Entry 4RJF (X-ray diffraction, 2.01 A resolution); this record covers chains A and B.

Chain A:
Molecule: Proliferating cell nuclear antigen
Organism: Homo sapiens
UniProtKB: P12004 (PCNA_HUMAN); numbering as in UniProt (aligned over 1-261)
Chain sequence (261 residues; row label = number of the first residue in the row):
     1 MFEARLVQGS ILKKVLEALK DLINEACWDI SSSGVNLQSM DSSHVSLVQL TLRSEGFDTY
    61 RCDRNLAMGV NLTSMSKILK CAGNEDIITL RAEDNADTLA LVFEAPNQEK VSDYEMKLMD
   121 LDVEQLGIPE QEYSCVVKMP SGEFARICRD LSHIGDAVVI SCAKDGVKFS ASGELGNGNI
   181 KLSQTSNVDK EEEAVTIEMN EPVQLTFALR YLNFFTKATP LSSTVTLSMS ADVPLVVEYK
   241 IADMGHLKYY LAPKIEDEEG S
Unresolved in the structure: 256-261
UniProt features mapped onto this chain:
  - DNA-binding region: Arg61 to Lys80
  - modified residue: Lys14 (N6-acetyllysine), Lys77 (N6-acetyllysine), Lys80 (N6-acetyllysine), Tyr211 (Phosphotyrosine), Lys248 (N6-acetyllysine)
  - cross-link (Glycyl lysine isopeptide (Lys-Gly)): Lys164 (interchain with G-Cter in SUMO2), Lys254 (interchain with G-Cter in SUMO2)

Chain B:
Molecule: Cyclin-dependent kinase inhibitor 1
Notes: fragment: 22 c terminal residues (139 - 160)
UniProtKB: P38936 (CDN1A_HUMAN); residue numbers follow UniProt; this construct covers 139-160
Chain sequence (22 residues; row label = number of the first residue in the row):
   139 GRKRRQTSMT DFFHSKRRLI FS
Unresolved in the structure: 139
Construct notes: engineered mutation Phe151 (Tyr in P38936)
UniProt features mapped onto this chain:
  - region: His152 to Ser160 (Interaction with TRIM39)
  - motif: Lys141 to Arg156 (Nuclear localization signal)
  - modified residue: Thr145 (Phosphothreonine), Ser146 (Phosphoserine), Ser160 (Phosphoserine)

Interface between chain A and chain B:
Pairs across the interface (59; chain A residue first):
  Cys27(A) with Ile158(B), hydrophobic
  Asp29(A) with Arg156(B), salt bridge
  Met40(A) with Met147(B), hydrophobic; Thr148(B)
  His44(A) with Ser146(B); Met147(B), hydrogen bond (backbone-backbone)
  Val45(A) with Gln144(B); Met147(B)
  Ser46(A) with Met147(B)
  Ala67(A) with Ile158(B); Ser160(B)
  Gly69(A) with Ile158(B); Ser160(B), hydrogen bond (backbone-side chain)
  Asp97(A) with Ser160(B)
  Leu118(A) with Ser160(B)
  Met119(A) with Ser160(B)
  Asp120(A) with Ile158(B); Phe159(B); Ser160(B), hydrogen bond (side chain-backbone)
  Leu121(A) with Arg156(B); Leu157(B); Ile158(B), hydrogen bond (backbone-backbone)
  Asp122(A) with Arg155(B); Arg156(B); Leu157(B)
  Val123(A) with Arg155(B); Arg156(B), hydrogen bond (backbone-backbone)
  Glu124(A) with Ser153(B), hydrogen bond; Lys154(B); Arg155(B), salt bridge
  Gln125(A) with His152(B); Ser153(B); Lys154(B), hydrogen bond (backbone-backbone); Arg156(B)
  Leu126(A) with Met147(B); Phe151(B), hydrophobic; His152(B); Ser153(B)
  Gly127(A) with Phe151(B); His152(B), hydrogen bond (backbone-backbone)
  Ile128(A) with Phe151(B), hydrophobic
  Pro129(A) with Phe151(B)
  Asp232(A) with Phe150(B)
  Pro234(A) with Met147(B), hydrophobic; Phe150(B)
  Tyr250(A) with Met147(B), hydrophobic
  Ala252(A) with Gln144(B), hydrogen bond (backbone-side chain); Thr145(B); Ser146(B); Met147(B)
  Pro253(A) with Arg143(B); Gln144(B), hydrogen bond (backbone-side chain); Thr145(B), hydrogen bond (backbone-side chain); Phe150(B)
  Lys254(A) with Lys141(B); Arg143(B); Gln144(B)
  Ile255(A) with Arg142(B), hydrogen bond (backbone-side chain); Arg143(B), hydrogen bond (backbone-backbone)
Other interface residues (no listed pair), chain A (34 interface residues in all): Leu47, Met68, Thr206, Ala208, Val233, Leu251
Other interface residues (no listed pair), chain B (20 interface residues in all): Arg140

Overview:
The interface between chain A and chain B involves 34 residues on one side and 20 on the other, with 13
hydrogen bonds and 2 salt bridges. Among the polar pairs are Asp29(A)-Arg156(B), Glu124(A)-Arg155(B) and
Gly69(A)-Ser160(B).
Chain A is Proliferating cell nuclear antigen (Homo sapiens) and chain B is Cyclin-dependent kinase inhibitor
1; the structure, Crystal structure of the human sliding clamp at 2.0 angstrom resolution, was determined by
X-ray diffraction.
